Entry 5W5I (X-ray diffraction, 2.65 A resolution); this record covers chains A and B of the 4 polymer chains in the assembly.

# Chain A
Protein: Interferon-induced protein with tetratricopeptide repeats 1
Source organism: Homo sapiens
UniProtKB: P09914 (IFIT1_HUMAN); numbering as in UniProt (aligned over 1-478)
Sequence (479 residues; row label = number of the first residue in the row; numbering starts at 0):
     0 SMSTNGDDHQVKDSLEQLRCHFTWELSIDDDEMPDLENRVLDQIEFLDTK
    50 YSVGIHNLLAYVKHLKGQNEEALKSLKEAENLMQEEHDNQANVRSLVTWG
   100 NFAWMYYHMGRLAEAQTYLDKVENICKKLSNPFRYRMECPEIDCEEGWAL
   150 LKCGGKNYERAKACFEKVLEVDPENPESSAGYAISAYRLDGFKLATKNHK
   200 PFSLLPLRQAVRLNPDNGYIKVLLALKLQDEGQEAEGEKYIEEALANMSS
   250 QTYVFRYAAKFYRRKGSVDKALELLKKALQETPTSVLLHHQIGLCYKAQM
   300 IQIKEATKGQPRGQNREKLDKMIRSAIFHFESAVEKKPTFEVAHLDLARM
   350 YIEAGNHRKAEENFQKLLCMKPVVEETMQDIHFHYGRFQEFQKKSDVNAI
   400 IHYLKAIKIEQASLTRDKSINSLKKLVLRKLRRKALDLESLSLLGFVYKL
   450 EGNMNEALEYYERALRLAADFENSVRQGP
Disordered / not traced: 0-8, 47-50, 82-91, 248-250, 302-315, 470-478
Construct notes: expression tag (0)
UniProt features mapped onto this chain:
  - binding site (mRNA): Trp147
  - binding site (RNA): Gly190, Lys259, His289, Gln290, Lys336
  - mutagenesis: Asp34 (D34A: Abolishes PPP-RNA-binding), Arg38 (R38A: Loss of capped RNA-binding; R38M: Abolishes PPP-RNA-binding), Gln42 (Q42A: Decreased capped RNA-binding. Decreased translation inhibition of viral RNAs lacking 2'-O-methylation of the 5' cap; Q42E: Reduced PPP-RNA-binding. Decreased capped RNA-binding ...), Leu46 (L46A: Decreased capped RNA-binding. Decreased translation inhibition of viral RNAs lacking 2'-O-methylation of the 5' cap), Thr48 (T48A: No effect on capped RNA-binding), Trp147 (W147F: Decreased capped RNA-binding. Decreased translation inhibition of viral RNAs lacking 2'-O-methylation of the 5' cap; W147M: Loss of capped RNA-binding ...), Lys151 (K151M: Loss of capped RNA-binding. Loss of translation inhibition of viral RNAs lacking 2'-O-methylation of the 5' cap), Tyr157 (Y157F: Reduced PPP-RNA-binding. Reduced capped RNA-binding. Loss of capped RNA-binding and decreased translation inhibition of viral RNAs lacking 2'-O-methylation of the 5' cap ...), Glu176 (E176A: Decreased capped RNA-binding. Decreased translation inhibition of viral RNAs lacking 2'-O-methylation of the 5' cap), Arg187 (R187A: Loss of capped RNA-binding. Loss of translation inhibition of viral RNAs lacking 2'-O-methylation of the 5' cap; R187H: Abolishes PPP-RNA-binding. Loss of capped RNA-binding ...), Asn216 (N216A: No effect on capped RNA-binding; N216D: No effect on capped RNA-binding), Tyr218 (Y218A: Decreased capped RNA-binding. Decreased translation inhibition of viral RNAs lacking 2'-O-methylation of the 5' cap), 3 further mutagenesis entries in UniProt

# Chain B
Molecule: 4-nt RNA strand
Sequence (4 nucleotides; each row starts with the number of its first residue):
     1 XAAA
Modified residues: ATP (adenosine-5'-triphosphate) at position 1

# How chain A and chain B interact
Contacting residue pairs (37; chain A residue first):
  Arg38(A) - ATP_1(B)
  Leu150(A) - ATP_1(B)
  Lys151(A) - ATP_1(B)
  Gly153(A) - ATP_1(B)
  Gly154(A) - ATP_1(B)
  Tyr157(A) - ATP_1(B)
  Tyr186(A) - A2(B)  phosphate contact
  Arg187(A) - ATP_1(B)
  Arg187(A) - A2(B)  salt bridge to the phosphate
  Gly190(A) - A4(B)  hydrogen bond to the base
  Phe191(A) - ATP_1(B)
  Leu193(A) - A4(B)  base contact
  Ala194(A) - A4(B)  base contact
  Tyr218(A) - ATP_1(B)
  Tyr252(A) - ATP_1(B)
  Arg255(A) - ATP_1(B)
  Tyr256(A) - ATP_1(B)
  Tyr256(A) - A2(B)  hydrogen bond to the phosphate
  Lys259(A) - A3(B)  salt bridge to the phosphate
  Arg262(A) - A3(B)  salt bridge to the phosphate
  Arg262(A) - A4(B)  salt bridge to the phosphate
  Leu286(A) - ATP_1(B)
  Leu286(A) - A2(B)  sugar contact
  His289(A) - A2(B)  hydrogen bond to the sugar
  His289(A) - A3(B)  sugar contact
  Gln290(A) - A2(B)  hydrogen bond to the phosphate
  Gln290(A) - A3(B)  hydrogen bond to the phosphate
  Leu293(A) - A3(B)  sugar contact
  Lys336(A) - ATP_1(B)
  Lys336(A) - A2(B)  hydrogen bond to the base
  Phe339(A) - A2(B)  stacking on the base
  Val341(A) - A3(B)  base contact
  Leu344(A) - A3(B)  base contact
  Asp345(A) - A3(B)  hydrogen bond to the sugar
  Val372(A) - ATP_1(B)
  Val373(A) - ATP_1(B)
  Asp379(A) - A3(B)  hydrogen bond to the base
Other interface residues (no listed pair), chain A (38 interface residues in all): Arg263, Val285, Thr338, Glu340, Arg348, Thr376, His383, Leu413

# In short
38 residues of chain A face 4 of chain B across their interface, with 8 hydrogen bonds, 4 salt bridges and 1
aromatic stacking contact. Polar pairs include Gly190(A)-A4(B), Lys336(A)-A2(B) and Asp379(A)-A3(B).
Here chain A is Interferon-induced protein with tetratricopeptide repeats 1 (Homo sapiens) and chain B is a
4-nt RNA strand. Entry 5W5I (Human IFIT1 dimer with PPP-AAAA) was determined by X-ray diffraction.
